Entry 5IL9 (X-ray diffraction, 2.20 A resolution); this record covers chains A and B.

Chain A (and B):
Molecule: Protease Do-like 9
Organism: Arabidopsis thaliana
Notes: EC 3.4.21.-; chain B of this document is another copy of the same molecule, construct and numbering; everything in this record applies to it too
UniProtKB: Q9FL12 (DEGP9_ARATH); residues 65-592 here = UniProt positions 65-592
Amino-acid sequence (566 residues; numbered 27 to 592; the number before each row is that of its first residue):
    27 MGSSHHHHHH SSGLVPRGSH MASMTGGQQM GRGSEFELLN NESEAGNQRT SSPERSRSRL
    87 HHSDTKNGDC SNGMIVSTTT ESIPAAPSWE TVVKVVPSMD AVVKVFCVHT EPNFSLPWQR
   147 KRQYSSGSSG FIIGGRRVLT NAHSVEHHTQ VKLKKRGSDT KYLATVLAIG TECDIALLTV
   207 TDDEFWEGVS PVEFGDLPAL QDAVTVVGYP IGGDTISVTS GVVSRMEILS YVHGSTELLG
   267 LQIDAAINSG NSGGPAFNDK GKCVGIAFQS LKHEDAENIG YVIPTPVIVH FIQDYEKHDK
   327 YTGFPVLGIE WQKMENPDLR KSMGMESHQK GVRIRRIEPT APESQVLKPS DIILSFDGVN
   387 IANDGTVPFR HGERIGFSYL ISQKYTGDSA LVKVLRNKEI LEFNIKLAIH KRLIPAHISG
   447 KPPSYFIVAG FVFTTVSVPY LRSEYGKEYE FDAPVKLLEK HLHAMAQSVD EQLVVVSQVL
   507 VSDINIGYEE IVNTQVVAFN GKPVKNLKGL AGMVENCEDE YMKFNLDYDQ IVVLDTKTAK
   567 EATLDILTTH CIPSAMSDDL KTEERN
Not modelled in the structure: 27-122, 588-592 (chain B: 27-118, 257-261, 296-303, 587-592)
Construct notes: expression tag (27-64)

How chain A and chain B interact:
Residue-residue contacts (56):
  Gln338(A) - Gln556(B)
  Gln338(A) - Ile557(B)  hydrogen bond (side chain-backbone)
  Glu341(A) - Gly513(B)
  Asn342(A) - Ile510(B)
  Asn342(A) - Ile512(B)  hydrogen bond (side chain-backbone)
  Asn342(A) - Tyr514(B)  hydrogen bond
  Asn342(A) - Val559(B)
  Asp344(A) - Val559(B)
  Asp344(A) - Leu560(B)
  Asp344(A) - Asp561(B)  hydrogen bond (side chain-backbone)
  Leu345(A) - Tyr514(B)
  Leu345(A) - Ile557(B)  hydrophobic
  Leu345(A) - Val559(B)  hydrophobic
  Lys347(A) - Tyr547(B)
  Ser348(A) - Tyr547(B)
  Ser348(A) - Val559(B)
  Arg359(A) - Asp555(B)  hydrogen bond (side chain-backbone)
  Arg359(A) - Gln556(B)
  Arg359(A) - Ile557(B)
  Arg361(A) - Tyr554(B)  hydrogen bond (side chain-backbone)
  Arg361(A) - Asp555(B)
  Arg361(A) - Gln556(B)
  Arg362(A) - Asp555(B)  salt bridge
  Phe477(A) - Phe477(B)
  Val481(A) - Glu485(B)
  Val481(A) - Leu488(B)  hydrophobic
  Lys482(A) - Glu485(B)  salt bridge
  Lys482(A) - His489(B)
  Glu485(A) - Val481(B)
  Glu485(A) - Lys482(B)  salt bridge
  Leu488(A) - Val481(B)  hydrophobic
  His489(A) - Lys482(B)
  His489(A) - Tyr554(B)
  Ile510(A) - Asn342(B)
  Ile512(A) - Asn342(B)  hydrogen bond (backbone-side chain)
  Gly513(A) - Glu341(B)
  Tyr514(A) - Asn342(B)  hydrogen bond
  Tyr514(A) - Leu345(B)
  Tyr547(A) - Asp344(B)
  Tyr547(A) - Lys347(B)
  Tyr547(A) - Ser348(B)
  Tyr554(A) - Arg361(B)  hydrogen bond (backbone-side chain)
  Tyr554(A) - His489(B)
  Asp555(A) - Arg359(B)  hydrogen bond (backbone-side chain)
  Asp555(A) - Arg361(B)
  Asp555(A) - Arg362(B)  salt bridge
  Gln556(A) - Gln338(B)
  Ile557(A) - Gln338(B)  hydrogen bond (backbone-side chain)
  Ile557(A) - Leu345(B)  hydrophobic
  Ile557(A) - Arg359(B)
  Val559(A) - Asn342(B)
  Val559(A) - Asp344(B)
  Val559(A) - Leu345(B)  hydrophobic
  Val559(A) - Ser348(B)
  Leu560(A) - Asp344(B)
  Asp561(A) - Asp344(B)  hydrogen bond (backbone-side chain)
Other interface residues (no listed pair), chain A (32 interface residues in all): Pro343, Leu484, Asn511, Thr564
Other interface residues (no listed pair), chain B (34 interface residues in all): Pro343, Met349, Asp478, Leu484, Asn511, Thr564

Summary:
32 residues of chain A face 34 of chain B across their interface, with 12 hydrogen bonds and 4 salt bridges.
Polar pairs include Arg362(A)-Asp555(B), Lys482(A)-Glu485(B) and Gln338(A)-Ile557(B).
Both chains are Protease Do-like 9 (Arabidopsis thaliana). Entry 5IL9 (Crystal structure of Deg9) was
determined by X-ray diffraction together with 5JYK, 5ILA and 5ILB from the same study.
